Entry 4X80 (X-ray diffraction, 2.60 A resolution); this record covers chains L and H.

# Chain L
Protein: IgG1 7B4 FAB Light  Chain
Organism: Mus musculus
Notes: antibody fragment or engineered binder
Amino-acid sequence (213 residues; numbered 1 to 213; the number before each row is that of its first residue):
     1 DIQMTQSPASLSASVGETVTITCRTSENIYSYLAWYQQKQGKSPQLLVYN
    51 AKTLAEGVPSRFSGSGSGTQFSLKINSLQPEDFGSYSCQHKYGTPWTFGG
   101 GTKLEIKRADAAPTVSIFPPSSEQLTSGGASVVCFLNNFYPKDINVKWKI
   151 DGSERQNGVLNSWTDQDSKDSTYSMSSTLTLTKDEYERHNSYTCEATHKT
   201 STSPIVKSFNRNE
Disulfides: C23-C88, C134-C194

# Chain H
Protein: IgG1 7B4 FAB Heavy chain
Organism: Mus musculus
Notes: antibody fragment or engineered binder
Amino-acid sequence (224 residues; row label = number of the first residue in the row):
     1 EVKLEESGGGLVQPGGSMKLSCAASGFTSSDAWMDWVRQSPEKGLEWVAE
    51 IRNKANNHARHYNESVKGRFTISRDDSKSSVYLQMNSLRAEDSGIYYCTR
   101 TYYYGSSYGYCDVWGTGTTVTVSSAKTTPPSVYPLAPGSAAQTNSMVTLG
   151 CLVKGYFPEPVTVTWNSGSLSSGVHTFPAVLQSDLYTLSSSVTVPSSTWP
   201 SQTVTCNVAHPASSTKVDKKIVPR
Not modelled in the structure: 202
Disulfides: C22-C98, C151-C206

# How chain L and chain H interact
Pairs across the interface - 66 pairs, chain L then chain H:
  A34(L) with Y110(H), hydrophobic
  Y36(L) with Y110(H); C111(H), hydrogen bond (side chain-backbone); W114(H)
  Q38(L) with Q39(H), hydrogen bond; Y97(H), hydrogen bond
  S43(L) with Y97(H); G115(H), hydrogen bond (side chain-backbone); T116(H), hydrogen bond (side chain-backbone)
  P44(L) with Y97(H); W114(H)
  L46(L) with Y110(H), hydrophobic; C111(H); D112(H)
  Y49(L) with Y110(H)
  N50(L) with S107(H), hydrogen bond
  S87(L) with L45(H)
  Q89(L) with G109(H), hydrogen bond (side chain-backbone)
  K91(L) with Y108(H); G109(H); Y110(H)
  T94(L) with H61(H)
  P95(L) with W47(H), hydrophobic
  W96(L) with D35(H); W47(H); E50(H), hydrogen bond; R52(H); G109(H)
  F98(L) with L45(H), hydrophobic
  S116(L) with T148(H)
  F118(L) with L135(H); A136(H); P137(H); T148(H)
  P119(L) with A136(H)
  S121(L) with Y133(H); P134(H)
  E123(L) with Y133(H); P134(H); K219(H), salt bridge
  Q124(L) with Y133(H)
  S127(L) with Y133(H)
  S131(L) with L152(H); K154(H), hydrogen bond
  F135(L) with F177(H), hydrophobic; S189(H); S190(H); S191(H)
  N137(L) with H175(H); F177(H); S191(H), hydrogen bond
  N138(L) with H175(H), hydrogen bond
  L160(L) with Q182(H)
  S162(L) with F177(H); P178(H), hydrogen bond (side chain-backbone)
  W163(L) with P178(H)
  T164(L) with T176(H); F177(H)
  D167(L) with H175(H)
  S174(L) with H175(H), hydrogen bond; F177(H)
  M175(L) with F177(H)
  S176(L) with F177(H); S189(H), hydrogen bond
  T180(L) with K154(H)
  E213(L) with A140(H)
Interface residues without a listed pair, chain L (39 interface residues in all): K42, Q45, V133
Interface residues without a listed pair, chain H (40 interface residues in all): V37, E46, L149, G150, V180

# In short
Chain L and chain H form an interface of 39 and 40 residues respectively, with 14 hydrogen bonds and 1 salt
bridge. Among the polar pairs are E123(L)-K219(H), Y36(L)-C111(H) and Q38(L)-Q39(H).
Here chain L is IgG1 7B4 FAB Light  Chain and chain H is IgG1 7B4 FAB Heavy chain, both from Mus musculus.
Entry 4X80 (Crystal Structure of murine 7B4 Fab monoclonal antibody against ADAMTS5) was determined by X-ray
diffraction, deposited together with 4X8J.
